3PDG - chain A; structure by X-ray diffraction, 1.78 A resolution.

[Chain A]
Name: Fibronectin(III)-like module
Organism: Clostridium thermocellum
Reference sequence: A3DCH2 (A3DCH2_CLOTH); residues 2-90 here correspond to UniProt positions 823-911 (UniProt number = residue number + 821)
Amino-acid sequence (98 residues; numbered 1 to 98; the number before each row is that of its first residue):
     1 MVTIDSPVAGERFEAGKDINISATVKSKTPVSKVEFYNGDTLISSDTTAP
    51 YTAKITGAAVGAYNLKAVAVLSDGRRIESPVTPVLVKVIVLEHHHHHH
Unresolved in the structure: 92-98
Sequence notes: initiating methionine (1); expression tag (91-98)
Metal / ion sites: Na+: Asp46, Thr48, Pro50

[Summary]
The Na+ site is built by Asp46, Thr48 and Pro50.
Chain A is Fibronectin(III)-like module (Clostridium thermocellum); the structure, Structures of Clostridium
thermocellum CbhA fibronectin(III)-like modules, was determined by X-ray diffraction together with 3PDD and
3PE9 from the same study.
